PDB entry 5MJ0 | X-ray diffraction, 3.20 A resolution | chains A and B

[Chain A (and B)]
Molecule: CD83 antigen
Organism: Homo sapiens
Notes: chain B of this document is another copy of the same molecule, construct and numbering; everything in this record applies to it too
UniProt: Q01151 (CD83_HUMAN); numbering as in UniProt (aligned over 17-131)
Amino-acid sequence (116 residues; row label = number of the first residue in the row):
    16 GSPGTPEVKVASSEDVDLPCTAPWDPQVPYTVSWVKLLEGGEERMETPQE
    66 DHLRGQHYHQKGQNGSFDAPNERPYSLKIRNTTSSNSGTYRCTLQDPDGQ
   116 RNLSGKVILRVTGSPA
Unresolved in the structure: 16-17, 54-85, 130-131 (chain B: 16-18, 54-86, 131)
Sequence notes: expression tag (16-17, 19); engineered mutation S27 (Cys in Q01151), S100 (Cys in Q01151), S129 (Cys in Q01151)
UniProt features mapped onto this chain:
  - glycosylation (N-linked (GlcNAc...) asparagine): N79, N96, N117
Disulfides: C35-C107

[How chain A and chain B interact]
Contacting residue pairs (11):
  W49(A) with L52(B); L53(B), hydrogen bond (backbone-backbone)
  V50(A) with V50(B), hydrophobic; K51(B); L52(B), hydrophobic; L53(B)
  K51(A) with V50(B); K51(B), hydrogen bond (backbone-backbone); L53(B)
  L53(A) with W49(B)
  Y105(A) with L53(B), hydrophobic
Also at the interface, not in a pair above, chain A (7 interface residues in all): L92, S100
Also at the interface, not in a pair above, chain B (7 interface residues in all): S100, Y105

[Overview]
The chain A/chain B interface involves 7 residues from each chain, with 2 hydrogen bonds. The backbones
hydrogen-bond at W49(A)-L53(B) and K51(A)-K51(B).
Both chains are CD83 antigen (Homo sapiens). Entry 5MJ0 (Extracellular domain of human CD83 - cubic crystal
form) was determined by X-ray diffraction together with 5MIX, 5MJ1 and 5MJ2 from the same study.
